Entry 3W98 (X-ray diffraction, 3.42 A resolution); this record covers chains C and I of the 10 polymer chains in the assembly.

Chain C:
Protein: Histone H2A type 1-B/E
From: Homo sapiens
Reference sequence: P04908 (H2A1B_HUMAN); residues 0-129 here correspond to UniProt positions 1-130 (UniProt number = residue number + 1)
Chain sequence (133 residues; numbered -3 to 129; the number before each row is that of its first residue; numbers below 1 keep their minus sign (Gly-3 is residue -3)):
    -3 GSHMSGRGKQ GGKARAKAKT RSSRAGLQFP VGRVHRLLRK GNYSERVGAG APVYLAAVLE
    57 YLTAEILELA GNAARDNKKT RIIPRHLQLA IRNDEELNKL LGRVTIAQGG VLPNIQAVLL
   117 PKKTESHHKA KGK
Disordered / not traced: -3 to 12, 119-129
Construct notes: expression tag (-3 to -1)
Curated features (UniProtKB/Swiss-Prot):
  - modified residue: Ser1 (N-acetylserine), Arg3 (Citrulline), Lys5 (N6-(2-hydroxyisobutyryl)lysine), Lys9 (N6-(2-hydroxyisobutyryl)lysine), Lys13 (N6-(beta-hydroxybutyryl)lysine), Lys36 (N6-(2-hydroxyisobutyryl)lysine), Lys74 (N6-(2-hydroxyisobutyryl)lysine), Lys75 (N6-(2-hydroxyisobutyryl)lysine), Lys95 (N6-(2-hydroxyisobutyryl)lysine), Gln104 (N5-methylglutamine), Lys118 (N6-(2-hydroxyisobutyryl)lysine), Lys119 (N6-crotonyllysine), Thr120 (Phosphothreonine), Lys125 (N6-crotonyllysine)
  - cross-link (Glycyl lysine isopeptide (Lys-Gly)): Lys13 (interchain with G-Cter in ubiquitin), Lys15 (interchain with G-Cter in ubiquitin), Lys119 (interchain with G-Cter in ubiquitin)

Chain I:
Molecule: 146-nt DNA strand
Sequence (146 nucleotides; each row starts with the number of its first residue):
     1 ATCAATATCC ACCTGCAGAT TCTACCAAAA GTGTATTTGG AAACTGCTCC ATCAAAAGGC
    61 ATGTTCAGCT GAATTCAGCT GAACATGCCT TTTGATGGAG CAGTTTCCAA ATACACTTTT
   121 GGTAGAATCT GCAGGTGGAT ATTGAT
Disordered / not traced: 146

How chain C and chain I interact:
Pairs across the interface (8; chain C residue first):
  Lys15(C) - DA30(I)  phosphate contact
  Lys15(C) - DG31(I)  phosphate contact
  Thr16(C) - DA30(I)  phosphate contact
  Arg17(C) - DA30(I)  salt bridge to the phosphate
  Gly28(C) - DA29(I)  sugar contact
  Arg32(C) - DA29(I)  salt bridge to the phosphate
  Arg42(C) - DT37(I)  hydrogen bond to the phosphate
  Arg42(C) - DT38(I)  hydrogen bond to the phosphate
Other interface residues (no listed pair), chain C (12 interface residues in all): Lys13, Ala14, Arg20, Arg29, Lys74, Arg77
Other interface residues (no listed pair), chain I (8 interface residues in all): DA11, DA19, DT20

In short:
12 residues of chain C face 8 of chain I across their interface; the contacts include 2 hydrogen bonds and 2
salt bridges. Among the polar pairs are Arg42(C)-DT37(I), Arg42(C)-DT38(I) and Arg17(C)-DA30(I).
Here chain C is Histone H2A type 1-B/E (Homo sapiens) and chain I is a 146-nt DNA strand. Entry 3W98 (Crystal
Structure of Human Nucleosome Core Particle lacking H3.1 N-terminal region) was determined by X-ray
diffraction (same publication as 3W97 and 3W99).
